7RMS - chains A and B; structure by X-ray diffraction, 1.10 A resolution.

[Chain A]
Name: [I11L]cycloviolacin O2
UniProtKB: P58434 (CYO2_VIOOD); residues 1-29 here correspond to UniProt positions 2-30 (UniProt number = residue number + 1)
Sequence (30 residues; each row starts with the number of its first residue):
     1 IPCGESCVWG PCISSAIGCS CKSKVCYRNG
Differences from the reference sequence: engineered mutation Gly-10 (Ile11 in P58434)
Swiss-Prot annotation at these positions:
  - cross-link: Gly-30 (Cyclopeptide (Gly-Asn))
Disulfide bonds: Cys-3/Cys-19, Cys-7/Cys-21, Cys-12/Cys-26
Covalent attachments: covalent link Ile-1/Gly-30
Reported in the primary citation:
  - conformationally variable residues: Trp-9, Pro-11

[Chain B]
Name: D-[I11L]cycloviolacin O2
UniProtKB: P58434 (CYO2_VIOOD); residues 1-29 here correspond to UniProt positions 2-30 (UniProt number = residue number + 1)
Sequence (30 residues; each row starts with the number of its first residue):
     1 IPCGESCVWL PCISSAIGCS CKSKVCYRNG
Differences from the reference sequence: conflict Ile-1 (Ile2 in P58434), Pro-2 (Pro3 in P58434), Cys-3 (Cys4 in P58434), 24 further conflict positions vs the reference (P58434) not listed
Modified / non-standard residues: Ile-1, Ile-13, Ile-17 (D-isoleucine; DIL); Pro-2, Pro-11 (D-proline; DPR); Cys-3, Cys-7, Cys-12, Cys-19, Cys-21, Cys-26 (D-cysteine; DCY); Glu-5 (D-glutamic acid; DGL); Ser-6, Ser-14, Ser-15, Ser-20, Ser-23 (D-serine; DSN); Val-8, Val-25 (D-valine; DVA); Trp-9 (D-tryptophan; DTR); Leu-10 (D-leucine; DLE); Ala-16 (D-alanine; DAL); Lys-22, Lys-24 (D-lysine; DLY); Tyr-27 (D-tyrosine; DTY); Arg-28 (D-arginine; DAR); Asn-29 (D-asparagine; DSG)
Swiss-Prot annotation at these positions:
  - cross-link: Gly-30 (Cyclopeptide (Gly-Asn))
Disulfide bonds: Cys-3/Cys-19, Cys-7/Cys-21, Cys-12/Cys-26
Covalent attachments: covalent link Ile-1/Gly-30

[Interface between chain A and chain B]
Residue-residue contacts (9):
  Pro-11(A) with Val-25(B)
  Ser-15(A) with Pro-2(B); Tyr-27(B)
  Gly-18(A) with Pro-2(B)
  Cys-19(A) with Pro-2(B)
  Ser-20(A) with Pro-2(B), hydrogen bond (side chain-backbone); Gly-4(B)
  Cys-21(A) with Gly-4(B)
  Lys-22(A) with Cys-3(B)
Interface residues without a listed pair, chain A (9 interface residues in all): Ala-16, Arg-28
Interface residues without a listed pair, chain B (7 interface residues in all): Ile-1, Ser-6

[In short]
The interface between chain A and chain B involves 9 residues on one side and 7 on the other; the contacts
include 1 hydrogen bond. Its one hydrogen-bonded contact is Ser-20(A)/Pro-2(B). The paper reports
conformational variability at Trp-9(A) and Pro-11(A).
Here chain A is [I11L]cycloviolacin O2 and chain B is D-[I11L]cycloviolacin O2. Entry 7RMS (Crystal structure
of [I11G]cycloviolacin O2) was determined by X-ray diffraction, deposited together with 7RII, 7RIH, 7RIJ, 7RMQ
and 7RMR.
